Entry 4N63 (X-ray diffraction, 2.75 A resolution); this record covers chains A and B.

# Chain A
Molecule: Hemagglutinin HA1
From: Influenza A virus
UniProt: R4NN21 (R4NN21_9INFA); the construct lacks a stretch of the UniProt sequence and is renumbered around it, so the offset changes along the chain: 11-141 = UniProt 19-149; 143-158 = UniProt 150-165; 159-263 = UniProt 168-272; 265-276 = UniProt 273-284; 1 more segments
Sequence (321 residues; each row starts with the number of its first residue; note: 2 numbers in that range are skipped by the numbering (no residue carries them; nothing is unmodelled there); a row labelled like 158A-158B holds insertion residues (158A, then the next letters in order)):
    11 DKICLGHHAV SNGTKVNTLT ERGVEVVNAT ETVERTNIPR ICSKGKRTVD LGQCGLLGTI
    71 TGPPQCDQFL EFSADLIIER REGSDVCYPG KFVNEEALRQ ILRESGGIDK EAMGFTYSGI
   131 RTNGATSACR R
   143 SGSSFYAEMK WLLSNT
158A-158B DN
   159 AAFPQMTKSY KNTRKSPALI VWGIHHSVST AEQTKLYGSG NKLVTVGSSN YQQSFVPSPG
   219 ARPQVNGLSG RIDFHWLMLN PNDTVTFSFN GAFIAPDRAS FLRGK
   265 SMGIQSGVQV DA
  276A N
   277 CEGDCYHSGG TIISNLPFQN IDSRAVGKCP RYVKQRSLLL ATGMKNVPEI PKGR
Unresolved in the structure: 328-330
Disulfides: Cys-52/Cys-277, Cys-64/Cys-76, Cys-97/Cys-139, Cys-281/Cys-305
Covalently attached groups: N-acetylglucosamine (NAG) linked to Asn-38
Reported in the primary citation:
  - binding site for beta-D-galactopyranose: Gly-225
  - binding site for N-acetylglucosamine: Gln-222
  - binding site for 2-acetamido-2-deoxy-beta-D-galactopyranose: Gln-222
  - mutagenesis - L226I, L226Q: increased binding to alpha2-3 SLNLN
  - mutagenesis - L226I, L226Q: abolished binding to alpha2-6 SLNLN

# Chain B
Molecule: Hemagglutinin HA2
From: Influenza A virus
UniProt: R4NN21 (R4NN21_9INFA); residues 1-176 here correspond to UniProt positions 340-515 (UniProt number = residue number + 339)
Sequence (183 residues; numbered 1 to 183; the number before each row is that of its first residue):
     1 GLFGAIAGFI ENGWEGLIDG WYGFRHQNAQ GEGTAADYKS TQSAIDQITG KLNRLIEKTN
    61 QQFELIDNEF NEVEKQIGNV INWTRDSITE VWSYNAELLV AMENQHTIDL ADSEMDKLYE
   121 RVKRQLRENA EEDGTGCFEI FHKCDDDCMA SIRNNTYDHS KYREEAMQNR IQIDPVSGRL
   181 VPR
Unresolved in the structure: 1-3, 173-183
Construct notes: expression tag (177-183)
Disulfides: Cys-144/Cys-148
Covalently attached groups: N-acetylglucosamine (NAG) linked to Asn-82

# Chain A / chain B interface
Residue-residue contacts - 138 pairs, chain A then chain B:
  Asp-11(A) / Gln-27(B)  hydrogen bond (backbone-backbone)
  Asp-11(A) / Glu-139(B)
  Asp-11(A) / Ile-140(B)  hydrogen bond (backbone-backbone)
  Asp-11(A) / Met-149(B)
  Lys-12(A) / Ile-6(B)
  Lys-12(A) / His-26(B)
  Lys-12(A) / Gln-27(B)  hydrogen bond (backbone-backbone)
  Lys-12(A) / Asp-133(B)  salt bridge
  Lys-12(A) / Phe-138(B)
  Lys-12(A) / Met-149(B)
  Ile-13(A) / Phe-24(B)  hydrophobic
  Ile-13(A) / Arg-25(B)
  Ile-13(A) / Cys-137(B)
  Ile-13(A) / Phe-138(B)  hydrogen bond (backbone-backbone)
  Cys-14(A) / Ile-6(B)  hydrophobic
  Cys-14(A) / Trp-14(B)
  Cys-14(A) / Gly-23(B)
  Cys-14(A) / Phe-24(B)
  Cys-14(A) / Arg-25(B)  hydrogen bond (backbone-backbone)
  Cys-14(A) / Gly-136(B)
  Cys-14(A) / Cys-137(B)  disulfide
  Leu-15(A) / Gly-8(B)
  Leu-15(A) / Phe-9(B)  hydrogen bond (backbone-backbone)
  Leu-15(A) / Trp-14(B)
  Leu-15(A) / Gly-23(B)
  Leu-15(A) / Phe-24(B)  hydrophobic
  Leu-15(A) / Met-115(B)  hydrophobic
  Leu-15(A) / Leu-118(B)  hydrophobic
  Leu-15(A) / Tyr-119(B)  hydrophobic
  Leu-15(A) / Val-122(B)  hydrophobic
  Leu-15(A) / Gly-136(B)  hydrogen bond (backbone-backbone)
  Leu-15(A) / Phe-138(B)  hydrophobic
  Gly-16(A) / Trp-14(B)
  Gly-16(A) / Tyr-22(B)
  Gly-16(A) / Gly-23(B)  hydrogen bond (backbone-backbone)
  Gly-16(A) / Met-115(B)
  His-17(A) / Phe-9(B)
  His-17(A) / Asn-12(B)
  His-17(A) / Gly-13(B)
  His-17(A) / Trp-14(B)  hydrogen bond (backbone-backbone)
  His-17(A) / Leu-17(B)
  His-17(A) / Trp-21(B)
  His-17(A) / Tyr-22(B)
  His-17(A) / Met-115(B)
  His-18(A) / Trp-14(B)
  His-18(A) / Leu-17(B)
  His-18(A) / Gly-20(B)
  His-18(A) / Trp-21(B)  hydrogen bond (backbone-backbone)
  Ala-19(A) / Trp-14(B)  hydrogen bond (backbone-backbone)
  Ala-19(A) / Glu-15(B)
  Val-26(A) / Asn-104(B)
  Asn-27(A) / Ala-101(B)
  Asn-27(A) / Asn-104(B)  hydrogen bond (backbone-side chain)
  Thr-28(A) / Ala-101(B)
  Thr-28(A) / Asn-104(B)
  Thr-28(A) / Gln-105(B)  hydrogen bond
  Thr-28(A) / Ile-108(B)
  Leu-29(A) / Ala-101(B)
  Leu-29(A) / Gln-105(B)  hydrogen bond (backbone-side chain)
  Thr-30(A) / Gln-105(B)  hydrogen bond (backbone-side chain)
  Val-36(A) / Ile-108(B)  hydrophobic
  Thr-42(A) / Val-100(B)
  Glu-89(A) / Phe-70(B)
  Arg-90(A) / Phe-70(B)
  Arg-91(A) / Phe-70(B)
  Glu-106(A) / Asp-67(B)
  Glu-106(A) / Asn-68(B)  hydrogen bond
  Glu-106(A) / Val-73(B)
  Arg-109(A) / Asn-68(B)
  Arg-109(A) / Asn-71(B)
  Gln-110(A) / Ile-66(B)  hydrogen bond (side chain-backbone)
  Arg-113(A) / Leu-65(B)
  Arg-113(A) / Asn-68(B)
  Lys-263(A) / Gln-62(B)  hydrogen bond
  Met-266(A) / Gln-62(B)
  Met-266(A) / Phe-63(B)
  Gln-269(A) / Asn-68(B)  hydrogen bond
  Gln-269(A) / Glu-69(B)  hydrogen bond (side chain-backbone)
  Gln-269(A) / Phe-70(B)
  Ser-284(A) / Glu-69(B)
  Ser-290(A) / Lys-58(B)  hydrogen bond (backbone-side chain)
  Asn-291(A) / Leu-55(B)
  Asn-291(A) / Ile-56(B)
  Asn-291(A) / Lys-58(B)  hydrogen bond
  Pro-293(A) / Leu-55(B)
  Phe-294(A) / Ala-96(B)  hydrophobic
  Arg-300(A) / Leu-65(B)
  Arg-300(A) / Asp-67(B)  salt bridge
  Arg-300(A) / Glu-69(B)  salt bridge
  Arg-300(A) / Arg-85(B)
  Val-302(A) / Phe-63(B)
  Val-302(A) / Glu-64(B)
  Val-302(A) / Leu-65(B)  hydrophobic
  Gly-303(A) / Gln-61(B)
  Gly-303(A) / Gln-62(B)
  Gly-303(A) / Phe-63(B)  hydrogen bond (backbone-backbone)
  Lys-304(A) / Asn-60(B)
  Lys-304(A) / Gln-62(B)
  Cys-305(A) / Thr-59(B)
  Arg-307(A) / Trp-92(B)
  Tyr-308(A) / Thr-89(B)
  Tyr-308(A) / Trp-92(B)
  Val-309(A) / Trp-92(B)
  Val-309(A) / Ser-93(B)
  Val-309(A) / Ala-96(B)  hydrophobic
  Lys-310(A) / Thr-89(B)
  Lys-310(A) / Glu-90(B)  salt bridge
  Lys-310(A) / Ser-93(B)  hydrogen bond (backbone-side chain)
  Gln-311(A) / Ser-93(B)  hydrogen bond (side chain-backbone)
  Gln-311(A) / Glu-97(B)  hydrogen bond
  Leu-314(A) / Ala-96(B)  hydrophobic
  Leu-314(A) / Glu-97(B)
  Leu-315(A) / Val-100(B)
  Leu-315(A) / Asn-104(B)  hydrogen bond (backbone-side chain)
  Leu-316(A) / Leu-52(B)  hydrophobic
  Leu-316(A) / Leu-55(B)  hydrophobic
  Leu-316(A) / Glu-103(B)
  Leu-316(A) / Asn-104(B)
  Ala-317(A) / Asn-104(B)  hydrogen bond (backbone-side chain)
  Ala-317(A) / Thr-107(B)
  Thr-318(A) / Trp-21(B)
  Thr-318(A) / Ile-48(B)
  Thr-318(A) / Leu-52(B)
  Gly-319(A) / Trp-21(B)
  Gly-319(A) / Thr-107(B)
  Met-320(A) / Trp-21(B)
  Met-320(A) / Tyr-22(B)
  Met-320(A) / Ala-111(B)  hydrophobic
  Val-323(A) / Asn-12(B)
  Val-323(A) / Gly-13(B)  hydrogen bond (backbone-backbone)
  Pro-324(A) / Asn-12(B)
  Glu-325(A) / Asn-12(B)
  Glu-325(A) / Gly-13(B)
  Glu-325(A) / Trp-14(B)
  Glu-325(A) / Glu-15(B)  hydrogen bond (side chain-backbone)
  Glu-325(A) / Arg-25(B)  salt bridge
  Ile-326(A) / Glu-11(B)
  Ile-326(A) / Asn-12(B)
Interface residues without a listed pair, chain A (61 interface residues in all): Val-20, Ser-21, Val-34, Glu-105, Glu-114, Gly-267, Ser-270, Ser-299, Lys-321
Interface residues without a listed pair, chain B (71 interface residues in all): Ala-7, Gly-16, Asn-28, Leu-98, Leu-99, Met-102, Leu-126, Cys-144, Ile-152
Cross-chain cystine bridges: Cys-14(A)/Cys-137(B)

# Summary
Chain A and chain B form an interface of 61 and 71 residues respectively, with 1 disulfide bond, 30 hydrogen
bonds and 5 salt bridges. Polar pairs include Lys-12(A)/Asp-133(B), Arg-300(A)/Asp-67(B) and
Arg-300(A)/Glu-69(B). The paper reports a binding site for beta-D-galactopyranose at Gly-225(A); L226I and
L226Q of chain A increase binding to alpha2-3 SLNLN.
Here chain A is Hemagglutinin HA1 and chain B is Hemagglutinin HA2, both from Influenza A virus. Entry 4N63
(Crystal structure of hemagglutinin from an H7N9 influenza virus in complex with an O-linked glycan receptor)
was determined by X-ray diffraction, deposited together with 4N5J, 4N5K, 4N60, 4N61, 4N62 and 4N64.
